Entry 4QW7 (X-ray diffraction, 2.70 A resolution); this record covers chains B and C of the 28 polymer chains in the assembly.

# Chain B
Molecule: Proteasome subunit alpha type-3
From: Saccharomyces cerevisiae
Notes: EC 3.4.25.1
UniProt: P23638 (PSA3_YEAST); residues 0-257 here correspond to UniProt positions 1-258 (UniProt number = residue number + 1)
Chain sequence (258 residues; row label = number of the first residue in the row; numbering starts at 0):
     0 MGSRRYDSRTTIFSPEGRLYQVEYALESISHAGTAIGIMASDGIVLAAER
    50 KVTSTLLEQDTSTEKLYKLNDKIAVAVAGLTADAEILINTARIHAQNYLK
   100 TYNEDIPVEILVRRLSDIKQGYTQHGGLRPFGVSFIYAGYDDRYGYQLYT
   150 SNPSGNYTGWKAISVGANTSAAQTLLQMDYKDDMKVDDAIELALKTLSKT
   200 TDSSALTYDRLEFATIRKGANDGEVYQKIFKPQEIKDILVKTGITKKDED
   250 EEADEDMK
Unresolved in the structure: 0, 245-257

# Chain C
Molecule: Proteasome subunit alpha type-4
From: Saccharomyces cerevisiae
Notes: EC 3.4.25.1
UniProt: P40303 (PSA4_YEAST); residues -1 to 252 here correspond to UniProt positions 1-254 (UniProt number = residue number + 2)
Chain sequence (254 residues; row label = number of the first residue in the row; numbers below 1 keep their minus sign (Met-1 is residue -1)):
    -1 MSGYDRALSIFSPDGHIFQVEYALEAVKRGTCAVGVKGKNCVVLGCERRS
    49 TLKLQDTRITPSKVSKIDSHVVLSFSGLNADSRILIEKARVEAQSHRLTL
    99 EDPVTVEYLTRYVAGVQQRYTQSGGVRPFGVSTLIAGFDPRDDEPKLYQT
   149 EPSGIYSSWSAQTIGRNSKTVREFLEKNYDRKEPPATVEECVKLTVRSLL
   199 EVVQTGAKNIEITVVKPDSDIVALSSEEINQYVTQIEQEKQEQQEQDKKK
   249 KSNH
Unresolved in the structure: -1 to 0, 241-252

# How chain B and chain C interact
Contacting residue pairs (74; chain B residue first):
  Arg3(B) with Arg4(C), hydrogen bond (backbone-side chain)
  Asp6(B) with Tyr2(C), hydrogen bond; Arg4(C), salt bridge
  Arg8(B) with Arg4(C)
  Thr10(B) with Leu6(C); Arg125(C)
  Ile11(B) with Leu6(C), hydrophobic; Gln17(C)
  Phe12(B) with Gln17(C), hydrogen bond (backbone-side chain); Tyr20(C), hydrophobic; Ala21(C), hydrophobic; Leu76(C), hydrophobic; Arg125(C); Pro126(C); Gly128(C)
  Ser13(B) with Tyr20(C)
  Pro14(B) with Tyr20(C), hydrophobic; Glu23(C)
  Glu15(B) with Glu23(C); Arg27(C), hydrogen bond (backbone-side chain)
  Gly16(B) with Tyr20(C); Glu23(C); Ala24(C); Arg27(C), hydrogen bond (backbone-side chain)
  Arg17(B) with Arg27(C)
  Leu18(B) with Arg125(C)
  Met38(B) with Asp54(C)
  Arg112(B) with Arg81(C)
  Ser115(B) with Arg81(C), hydrogen bond (backbone-side chain)
  Asp116(B) with Arg81(C), salt bridge; Ile82(C)
  Gln119(B) with Ala78(C); Asp79(C); Ile82(C)
  Thr122(B) with Arg125(C), hydrogen bond (backbone-side chain)
  Gln123(B) with Tyr118(C); Gly123(C); Val124(C); Arg125(C), hydrogen bond (backbone-backbone); Phe127(C)
  His124(B) with Gly123(C); Val124(C)
  Gly125(B) with Tyr2(C); Gly123(C)
  Gly126(B) with Tyr2(C)
  Tyr143(B) with Arg56(C), hydrogen bond (backbone-side chain); Ile57(C), hydrophobic
  Tyr145(B) with Arg56(C), hydrogen bond (backbone-side chain)
  Gln146(B) with Ile57(C)
  Leu147(B) with Ile57(C)
  Tyr148(B) with Ile57(C)
  Ser153(B) with Ala78(C)
  Gly154(B) with Ala78(C); Arg81(C), hydrogen bond (backbone-side chain)
  Asn155(B) with Asn77(C); Ala78(C)
  Tyr156(B) with Pro59(C), hydrophobic; Arg81(C)
  Gly158(B) with Gln53(C); Asp54(C), hydrogen bond (backbone-backbone); Ile57(C); Thr58(C), hydrogen bond (backbone-side chain)
  Trp159(B) with Lys51(C); Leu52(C); Gln53(C); Asp54(C)
  Lys160(B) with Leu52(C), hydrogen bond (backbone-backbone); Gln53(C); Asp54(C)
  Ala161(B) with Leu52(C)
  Gln172(B) with Lys51(C)
  Leu175(B) with Leu52(C)
  Gln176(B) with Lys51(C); Leu52(C)
Also at the interface, not in a pair above, chain B (41 interface residues in all): Glu108, Thr157, Tyr179
Also at the interface, not in a pair above, chain C (31 interface residues in all): Leu50

# Overview
41 residues of chain B and 31 residues of chain C are in contact, with 14 hydrogen bonds and 2 salt bridges.
Among the polar pairs are Asp6(B)-Arg4(C), Asp116(B)-Arg81(C) and Arg3(B)-Arg4(C).
Here chain B is Proteasome subunit alpha type-3 and chain C is Proteasome subunit alpha type-4, both from
Saccharomyces cerevisiae. Entry 4QW7 (yCP beta5-M45T mutant in complex with carfilzomib) was determined by
X-ray diffraction together with 4QUX, 4QUY, 4QV0, 4QV1, 4QV3, 4QV4 and 42 further entries from the same study.
